PDB entry 8BCP | electron microscopy, 3.88 A resolution | chains D and H of the 9 polymer chains in the assembly

== Chain D ==
Molecule: Tail tube terminator protein p142
Source organism: Escherichia phage T5
Reference sequence: Q6QGE1 (TTTP_BPT5); residues 1-161 here = UniProt positions 1-161
Chain sequence (161 residues; each row starts with the number of its first residue):
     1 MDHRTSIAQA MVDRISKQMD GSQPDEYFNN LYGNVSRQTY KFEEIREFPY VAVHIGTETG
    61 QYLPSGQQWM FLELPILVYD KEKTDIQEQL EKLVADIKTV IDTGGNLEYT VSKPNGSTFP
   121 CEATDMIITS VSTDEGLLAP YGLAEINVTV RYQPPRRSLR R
Unresolved in the structure: 157-161

== Chain H ==
Molecule: Tail tube protein
Source organism: Escherichia phage T5
Reference sequence: Q6QGE2 (TUBE_BPT5); residues 1-464 here = UniProt positions 1-464
Chain sequence (464 residues; row label = number of the first residue in the row):
     1 MSLQLLRNTR IFVSTVKTGH NKTNTQEILV QDDISWGQDS NSTDITVNEA GPRPTRGSKR
    61 FNDSLNAAEW SFSTYILPYK DKNTSKQIVP DYMLWHALSS GRAINLEGTT GAHNNATNFM
   121 VNFKDNSYHE LAMLHIYILT DKTWSYIDSC QINQAEVNVD IEDIGRVTWS GNGNQLIPLD
   181 EQPFDPDQIG IDDETYMTIQ GSYIKNKLTI LKIKDMDTNK SYDIPITGGT FTINNNITYL
   241 TPNVMSRVTI PIGSFTGAFE LTGSLTAYLN DKSLGSMELY KDLIKTLKVV NRFEIALVLG
   301 GEYDDERPAA ILVAKQAHVN IPTIETDDVL GTSVEFKAIP SDLDAGDEGY LGFSSKYTRT
   361 TINNLIVNGD GATDAVTAIT VKSAGNVTTL NRSATLQMSV EVTPSSARNK EVTWAITAGD
   421 AATINATGLL RADASKTGAV TVEATAKDGS GVKGTKVITV TAGG

== Chain D / chain H interface ==
Contacting residue pairs (19; chain D residue first):
  Tyr62(D) - Glu162(H)
  Tyr62(D) - Lys207(H)
  Leu63(D) - Lys207(H)
  Leu63(D) - Thr227(H)
  Leu63(D) - Tyr268(H)  hydrophobic
  Pro64(D) - Asn206(H)
  Pro64(D) - Lys207(H)
  Pro64(D) - Leu208(H)
  Pro64(D) - Thr209(H)  hydrogen bond (backbone-backbone)
  Pro64(D) - Ile226(H)
  Pro64(D) - Thr227(H)
  Ser65(D) - Thr209(H)
  Ser65(D) - Pro225(H)
  Ser65(D) - Ile226(H)  hydrogen bond (backbone-backbone)
  Gly66(D) - Lys207(H)  hydrogen bond (backbone-backbone)
  Gln67(D) - Pro225(H)
  Gln67(D) - Ile226(H)
  Trp69(D) - Tyr268(H)  hydrogen bond
  Arg151(D) - Asp328(H)  salt bridge
Interface residues without a listed pair, chain D (9 interface residues in all): Arg156
Interface residues without a listed pair, chain H (13 interface residues in all): Val159, Gly228, Val329

== Summary ==
9 residues of chain D and 13 residues of chain H are in contact, with 4 hydrogen bonds and 1 salt bridge.
Polar contacts include Arg151(D)-Asp328(H), Trp69(D)-Tyr268(H) and Pro64(D)-Thr209(H).
Chain D is Tail tube terminator protein p142 and chain H is Tail tube protein, both from Escherichia phage T5;
the structure, Cryo-EM structure of the proximal end of bacteriophage T5 tail : p142 tail terminator protein
hexamer ..., was determined by electron microscopy together with 8BCU from the same study.
